Entry 7XFL (electron microscopy, 2.80 A resolution); this record covers chains D and I of the 10 polymer chains in the assembly.

[Chain D]
Name: Histone H2B 1.1
Source organism: Xenopus laevis
Reference sequence: P02281 (H2B11_XENLA); residues -3 to 122 here correspond to UniProt positions 1-126 (UniProt number = residue number + 4)
Sequence (126 residues; numbered -3 to 122; the number before each row is that of its first residue; numbers below 1 keep their minus sign (Met-3 is residue -3)):
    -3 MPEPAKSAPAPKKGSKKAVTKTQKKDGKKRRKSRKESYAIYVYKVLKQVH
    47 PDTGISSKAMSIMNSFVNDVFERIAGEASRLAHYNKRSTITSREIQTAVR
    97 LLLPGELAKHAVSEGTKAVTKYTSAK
Not modelled in the structure: -3 to 30, 121-122
Curated features (UniProtKB/Swiss-Prot):
  - modified residue: Lys2 (N6-acetyllysine), Lys9 (N6-acetyllysine), Ser11 (Phosphoserine), Lys12 (N6-acetyllysine), Lys17 (N6-acetyllysine)
  - glycosylation: Ser109 (O-linked (GlcNAc) serine)
  - cross-link: Lys117 (Glycyl lysine isopeptide (Lys-Gly) (interchain with G-Cter in ubiquitin))

[Chain I]
Molecule: 152-nt DNA strand
Source organism: Xenopus laevis
Sequence (152 nucleotides; each row starts with the number of its first residue; numbers below 1 keep their minus sign (DA-77 is residue -77)):
   -77 ATGCACAGGATGTATATATCTGACICGTGCCTGGAGACTAGGGAGTAATC
   -27 CCCTTGGCGGTTAAAACGCGGGGGACAGCGCGTACGTGCGTTTAAGCGGT
    23 GCTAGAGCTGTCTACGACCAATTGAGCGGCCTCGGCACCGGGATTCTCCA
    73 GG
Not modelled in the structure: -77 to -62, 73-74

[How chain D and chain I interact]
Pairs across the interface (11):
  Tyr39(D) with DI-53(I), hydrogen bond to the phosphate; DC-52(I), phosphate contact
  Gly50(D) with DI-53(I), phosphate contact
  Ile51(D) with DI-53(I), phosphate contact
  Ser52(D) with DC-54(I), phosphate contact
  Ser53(D) with DC-54(I), hydrogen bond to the phosphate
  Arg83(D) with DA-34(I), phosphate contact; DG-33(I), salt bridge to the phosphate
  Ser84(D) with DG-35(I), hydrogen bond to the phosphate; DA-34(I), hydrogen bond to the phosphate
  Thr85(D) with DA-34(I), hydrogen bond to the phosphate
Also at the interface, not in a pair above, chain D (10 interface residues in all): Glu32, Lys82
Also at the interface, not in a pair above, chain I (7 interface residues in all): DG-45

[In short]
10 residues of chain D face 7 of chain I across their interface, with 5 hydrogen bonds and 1 salt bridge.
Among the polar pairs are Tyr39(D)-DI-53(I), Ser53(D)-DC-54(I) and Ser84(D)-DG-35(I).
Chain D is Histone H2B 1.1 and chain I is a 152-nt DNA strand, both from Xenopus laevis; the structure,
Structure of nucleosome-AAG complex (A-53I, free state), was determined by electron microscopy together with
7XFC, 7XFH, 7XFI, 7XFJ, 7XFM and 7XFN from the same study.
